Entry 9GSX (electron microscopy, 6.50 A resolution (low resolution: residue-level contacts below are approximate; hydrogen-bond / salt-bridge calls are withheld)); this record covers chains I and Y of the 27 polymer chains in the assembly.

[Chain I]
Molecule: Flagellin
Organism: Campylobacter jejuni
UniProt: A0A5T0F6D4 (A0A5T0F6D4_CAMJU); residues 1-750 here = UniProt positions 1-750
Amino-acid sequence (750 residues; each row starts with the number of its first residue):
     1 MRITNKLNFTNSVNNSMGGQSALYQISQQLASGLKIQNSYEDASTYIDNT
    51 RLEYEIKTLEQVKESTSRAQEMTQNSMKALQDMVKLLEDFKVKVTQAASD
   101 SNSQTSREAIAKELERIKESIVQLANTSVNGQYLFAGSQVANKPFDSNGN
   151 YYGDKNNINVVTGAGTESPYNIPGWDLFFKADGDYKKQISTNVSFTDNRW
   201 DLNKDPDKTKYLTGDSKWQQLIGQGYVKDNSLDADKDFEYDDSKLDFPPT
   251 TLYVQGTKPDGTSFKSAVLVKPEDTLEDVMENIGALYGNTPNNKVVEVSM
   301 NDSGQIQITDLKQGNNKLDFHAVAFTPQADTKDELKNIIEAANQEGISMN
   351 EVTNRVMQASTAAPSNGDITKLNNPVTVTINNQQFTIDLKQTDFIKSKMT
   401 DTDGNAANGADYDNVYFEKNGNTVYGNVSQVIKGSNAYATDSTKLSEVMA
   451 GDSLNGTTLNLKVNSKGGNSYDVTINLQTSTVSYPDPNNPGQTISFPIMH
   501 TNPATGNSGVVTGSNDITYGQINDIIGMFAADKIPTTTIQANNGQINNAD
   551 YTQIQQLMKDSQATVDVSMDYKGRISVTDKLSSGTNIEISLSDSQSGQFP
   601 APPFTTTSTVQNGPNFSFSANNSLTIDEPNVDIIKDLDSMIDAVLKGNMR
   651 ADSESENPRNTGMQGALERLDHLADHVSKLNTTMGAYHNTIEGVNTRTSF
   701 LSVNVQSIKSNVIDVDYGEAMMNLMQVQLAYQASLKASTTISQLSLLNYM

[Chain Y]
Molecule: Flagellar hook-associated protein 2
Organism: Campylobacter jejuni
UniProt: Q9PHW6 (FLID_CAMJE); numbering as in UniProt (aligned over 1-642)
Amino-acid sequence (642 residues; numbered 1 to 642; the number before each row is that of its first residue):
     1 MAFGSLSSLGFGSGVLTQDTIDKLKEAEQKARIDPYTKKIEENTTKQKDL
    51 TEIKTKLLSFQTAVSSLADATVFAKRKVVGSISDNPPASLTVNSGVALQS
   101 MNINVTQLAQKDVYQSKGLANDGGFVNAQLNGTADLTFFSNGKEYTVTVD
   151 KNTTYRDLADKINEASGGEIVAKIVNTGEKGTPYRLTLTSKETGEDSAIS
   201 FYAGKKDSNGKYQKDINAEKIFDDLGWGLDVSASIDPDKDKKGYGIKDAS
   251 LHIQTAQNAEFTLDGIKMFRSSNTVTDLGVGMTLTLNKTGEINFDVQQDF
   301 EGVTKAMQDLVDAYNDLVTNLNAATDYNSETGTKGTLQGISEVNSIRSSI
   351 LADLFDSQVVDGTTEDANGNKVNTKVMLSMQDFGLSLNDAGTLSFDSSKF
   401 EQKVKEDPDSTESFFSNITKYEDINHTGEVIKTGSLSKYLNSNGGNTNGL
   451 EFKPGDFTIVFNNQTYDLSKNSDGTNFKLTGKTEEELLQNLANHINSKGI
   501 EGLKVKVESYNQNNVTGFRLNFSGDGSSDFSIKGDANILKELGLSDVNIT
   551 SKPIEGKGIFSKLKATLQEMTGKDGSITKYDESLTNDIKSLNTSKDSTQA
   601 MIDTRYDTMANQWLQYESILNKLNQQLNTVTNMINAANNSNN
Disordered / not traced: 1-13

[How chain I and chain Y interact]
Contacting residue pairs (60; chain I residue first):
  Glu71(I) - Lys334(Y)
  Gln74(I) - Tyr327(Y)
  Gln74(I) - Asn328(Y)
  Gln74(I) - Lys334(Y)
  Gln74(I) - Gly335(Y)
  Gln74(I) - Thr336(Y)
  Gln74(I) - Leu337(Y)
  Asn75(I) - Asn328(Y)
  Asn75(I) - Ser329(Y)
  Met77(I) - Leu337(Y)
  Lys78(I) - Thr325(Y)
  Lys78(I) - Asp326(Y)
  Lys78(I) - Tyr327(Y)
  Lys78(I) - Asn328(Y)
  Lys78(I) - Leu337(Y)
  Ala79(I) - Asn328(Y)
  Gln81(I) - Ser341(Y)
  Asp82(I) - Asn328(Y)
  Glu88(I) - Asn344(Y)
  Glu88(I) - Ser348(Y)
  Lys91(I) - Phe355(Y)
  Val92(I) - Leu351(Y)
  Val92(I) - Asp356(Y)
  Lys93(I) - Asp389(Y)
  Thr95(I) - Phe355(Y)
  Thr95(I) - Asp356(Y)
  Thr95(I) - Ser357(Y)
  Gln96(I) - Gln381(Y)
  Ala98(I) - Ser357(Y)
  Ala98(I) - Val359(Y)
  Ser99(I) - Ser357(Y)
  Ser99(I) - Asp382(Y)
  Asp100(I) - Val359(Y)
  Asp100(I) - Val360(Y)
  Asp100(I) - Asp361(Y)
  Ser101(I) - Val360(Y)
  Ser101(I) - Asp361(Y)
  Ser101(I) - Gly362(Y)
  Ser101(I) - Thr363(Y)
  Asn102(I) - Thr363(Y)
  Asn102(I) - Thr364(Y)
  Ser103(I) - Glu365(Y)
  Gln104(I) - Glu365(Y)
  Thr105(I) - Glu365(Y)
  Asn681(I) - Ser341(Y)
  Thr682(I) - Ser341(Y)
  Glu692(I) - Lys39(Y)
  Gly718(I) - Tyr616(Y)
  Glu719(I) - Tyr616(Y)
  Met722(I) - Tyr616(Y)
  Met722(I) - Ile619(Y)
  Met722(I) - Leu623(Y)
  Met725(I) - Leu627(Y)
  Gln726(I) - Leu623(Y)
  Leu729(I) - Leu627(Y)
  Leu729(I) - Val630(Y)
  Leu729(I) - Ile634(Y)
  Gln732(I) - Ile634(Y)
  Lys736(I) - Asn641(Y)
  Gln743(I) - Asn641(Y)
Interface residues without a listed pair, chain I (39 interface residues in all): Gln70, Val84, Lys85, Arg107, Met721
Interface residues without a listed pair, chain Y (40 interface residues in all): Thr333, Thr374, Leu378, Leu620, Gln626, Thr631

[Overview]
39 residues of chain I and 40 residues of chain Y are in contact.
Chain I is Flagellin and chain Y is Flagellar hook-associated protein 2, both from Campylobacter jejuni; the
structure, Campylobacter hook-filament junction-cap complex, was determined by electron microscopy, deposited
together with 9GNZ and 9GO6.
